PDB entry 5DU1 | X-ray diffraction, 1.80 A resolution | chains B and C of the 4 polymer chains in the assembly

Chain B (and C):
Molecule: Mambalgin-1
Organism: Dendroaspis polylepis polylepis
Notes: chain C of this document is another copy of the same molecule, construct and numbering; everything in this record applies to it too
UniProtKB: P0DKR6 (3SX1_DENPO); residues 1-57 here correspond to UniProt positions 22-78 (UniProt number = residue number + 21)
Chain sequence (57 residues; each row starts with the number of its first residue):
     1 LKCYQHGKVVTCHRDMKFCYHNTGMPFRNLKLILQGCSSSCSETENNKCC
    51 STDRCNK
Disulfides: Cys-3/Cys-19, Cys-12/Cys-37, Cys-41/Cys-49, Cys-50/Cys-55
Swiss-Prot annotation at these positions:
  - site: Phe-27 (Important residue for inhibition of rat ASIC1a), Arg-28 (Important residue for inhibition of rat ASIC1a), Leu-32 (Key residue for inhibition of rat ASIC1a, probably binds to rat ASIC1a F-350), Ile-33 (Important residue for inhibition of rat ASIC1a), Leu-34 (Important residue for inhibition of rat ASIC1a)
What the authors report for this chain:
  - mutagenesis - T23A (less than 5-fold): unchanged binding to ASIC1a channel
  - self-association interface (contacts with another copy of this molecule); pairs are residue here / residue on that copy: Leu-32/Leu-32 (hydrophobic contact)
  - mutagenesis - F27A, R28A, L32A (3-order of magnitude), I33A, L34A: decreased binding to ASIC1a
  - mutagenesis - H21A, N29A, L30A, K31A, K57A: unchanged binding to ASIC1a

Chain B / chain C interface:
Contacting residue pairs - 15 pairs, chain B then chain C:
  His-13(B) / Ser-40(C)  hydrogen bond
  His-13(B) / Cys-41(C)
  Asp-15(B) / Asp-15(C)
  Asp-15(B) / Phe-18(C)
  Asp-15(B) / Ser-39(C)
  Asp-15(B) / Ser-40(C)  hydrogen bond
  Met-16(B) / Ser-39(C)
  Met-16(B) / Ser-40(C)
  Phe-18(B) / Asp-15(C)
  Leu-30(B) / Leu-30(C)  hydrophobic
  Ser-39(B) / Asp-15(C)
  Ser-39(B) / Met-16(C)
  Ser-40(B) / His-13(C)  hydrogen bond
  Ser-40(B) / Asp-15(C)  hydrogen bond
  Cys-41(B) / His-13(C)
Interface residues without a listed pair, chain B (10 interface residues in all): Phe-27, Ser-42
Interface residues without a listed pair, chain C (9 interface residues in all): Ser-42

Overview:
Chain B and chain C form an interface of 10 and 9 residues respectively; the contacts include 4 hydrogen
bonds. Among the polar pairs are His-13(B)/Ser-40(C) and Asp-15(B)/Ser-40(C). The paper reports that F27A,
R28A and L32A of chain B, among others, reduce binding to ASIC1a; a self-association interface involving
Leu-32(B); 11 substitutions were tested in all.
Both chains are Mambalgin-1 (Dendroaspis polylepis polylepis). Entry 5DU1 (Crystal structure of Dendroaspis
polylepis mambalgin-1 wild-type in P21 space group) was determined by X-ray diffraction together with 5DO6 and
5DZ5 from the same study.
